4Z7W - chains B and J of the 5 polymer chains in the assembly; structure by X-ray diffraction, 2.89 A resolution.

# Chain B
Molecule: MHC class II HLA-DQ-beta-1
Source organism: Homo sapiens
UniProt: O19707 (O19707_HUMAN); residue numbers follow UniProt; this construct covers 1-192
Sequence (213 residues; numbered -12 to 200; the number before each row is that of its first residue; numbers below 1 keep their minus sign (Gly-12 is residue -12)):
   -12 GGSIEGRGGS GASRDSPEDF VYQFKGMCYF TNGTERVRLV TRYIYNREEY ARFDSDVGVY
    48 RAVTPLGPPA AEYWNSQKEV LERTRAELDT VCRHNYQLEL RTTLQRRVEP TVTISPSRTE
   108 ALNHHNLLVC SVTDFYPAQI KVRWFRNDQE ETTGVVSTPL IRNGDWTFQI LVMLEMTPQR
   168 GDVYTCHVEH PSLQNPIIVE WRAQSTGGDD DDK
Not modelled in the structure: -12 to 2, 105-111, 190-200
Sequence notes: expression tag (-12 to 0, 193-200)
Disulfide bonds: Cys15-Cys79, Cys117-Cys173

# Chain J
Molecule: DQ8-glia-alpha1
Source organism: Triticum aestivum
Sequence (18 residues; each row starts with the number of its first residue; numbers below 1 keep their minus sign (Ala-1 is residue -1)):
    -1 APSGEGSFQP SQENPQGS
Not modelled in the structure: -1, 15-16

# How chain B and chain J interact
Residue-residue contacts (32; chain B residue first):
  Tyr9(B) - Glu11(J)
  Phe11(B) - Phe6(J)
  Phe11(B) - Pro8(J)  hydrophobic
  Gly13(B) - Phe6(J)
  Cys15(B) - Phe6(J)  hydrophobic
  Leu26(B) - Phe6(J)  hydrophobic
  Thr28(B) - Phe6(J)
  Tyr30(B) - Pro8(J)
  Tyr30(B) - Ser9(J)  hydrogen bond (side chain-backbone)
  Tyr37(B) - Glu11(J)  hydrogen bond
  Tyr47(B) - Ser9(J)  hydrogen bond
  Ala57(B) - Glu11(J)
  Tyr60(B) - Gln10(J)
  Tyr60(B) - Asn12(J)
  Trp61(B) - Ser9(J)
  Trp61(B) - Gln10(J)  hydrogen bond (side chain-backbone)
  Trp61(B) - Glu11(J)
  Val67(B) - Ser9(J)
  Arg70(B) - Gln7(J)
  Glu74(B) - Phe6(J)
  Glu74(B) - Gln7(J)  hydrogen bond (side chain-backbone)
  Val78(B) - Gly4(J)
  Val78(B) - Ser5(J)
  Val78(B) - Phe6(J)  hydrophobic
  Cys79(B) - Phe6(J)  hydrophobic
  His81(B) - Gly2(J)  hydrogen bond (side chain-backbone)
  His81(B) - Gly4(J)
  Asn82(B) - Glu3(J)
  Asn82(B) - Gly4(J)  hydrogen bond (side chain-backbone)
  Leu85(B) - Ser1(J)
  Leu85(B) - Gly2(J)
  Leu85(B) - Glu3(J)
Other interface residues (no listed pair), chain B (23 interface residues in all): Met14, Thr71, Thr77
Other interface residues (no listed pair), chain J (13 interface residues in all): Pro13

# Summary
Chain B and chain J form an interface of 23 and 13 residues respectively, with 7 hydrogen bonds. Polar pairs
include Tyr30(B)-Ser9(J), Tyr37(B)-Glu11(J) and Tyr47(B)-Ser9(J).
Here chain B is MHC class II HLA-DQ-beta-1 (Homo sapiens) and chain J is DQ8-glia-alpha1 (Triticum aestivum).
Entry 4Z7W (T316 complex) was determined by X-ray diffraction (same publication as 4Z7U and 4Z7V).
